7ULO - chains A and B of the 3 polymer chains in the assembly; structure by X-ray diffraction, 2.21 A resolution.

# Chain A (and B)
Molecule: Minor capsid protein P3-RTD
Source organism: Potato leafroll virus
Notes: fragment: N-terminal readthrough domain; chain B of this document is another copy of the same molecule, construct and numbering; everything in this record applies to it too
UniProtKB: Q8QYP3 (Q8QYP3_PLRV); residues 229-435 here correspond to UniProt positions 230-436 (UniProt number = residue number + 1)
Amino-acid sequence (209 residues; row label = number of the first residue in the row):
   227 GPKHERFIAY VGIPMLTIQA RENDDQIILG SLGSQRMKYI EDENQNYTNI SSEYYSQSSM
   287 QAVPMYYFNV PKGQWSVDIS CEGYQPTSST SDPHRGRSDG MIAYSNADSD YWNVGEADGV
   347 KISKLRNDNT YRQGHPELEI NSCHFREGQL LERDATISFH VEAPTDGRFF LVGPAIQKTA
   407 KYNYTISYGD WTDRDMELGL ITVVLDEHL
Not modelled in the structure: 227-228 (chain B: 227-230, 435)
Sequence notes: expression tag (227-228); conflict Asn249 (Ser250 in Q8QYP3), His320 (Asn321 in Q8QYP3)
Modified residues: Mse241, Mse263, Mse286, Mse291, Mse327, Mse422 (selenomethionine; parent Met)
Reported in the primary citation:
  - self-association interface (contacts with another copy of this molecule): His361, Glu365, Asn367, Ser368, Tyr414

# Chain A / chain B interface
Pairs across the interface - 48 pairs, chain A then chain B:
  Asp318(A) - His361(B)
  Gly322(A) - Arg358(B)  hydrogen bond (backbone-side chain)
  Arg323(A) - Gln359(B)
  Arg323(A) - His361(B)
  Arg323(A) - Pro362(B)
  Ser324(A) - Arg358(B)
  Ser324(A) - Gln359(B)  hydrogen bond (backbone-backbone)
  Ser324(A) - Gly360(B)
  Ser324(A) - His361(B)  hydrogen bond (backbone-backbone)
  Ser324(A) - Leu364(B)
  Ser324(A) - Leu377(B)
  Asp325(A) - Leu364(B)
  Gly326(A) - Leu364(B)
  Arg358(A) - Gly322(B)  hydrogen bond (side chain-backbone)
  Arg358(A) - Ser324(B)  hydrogen bond
  Arg358(A) - Glu423(B)  salt bridge
  Gln359(A) - Arg323(B)  hydrogen bond
  Gln359(A) - Ser324(B)  hydrogen bond (backbone-backbone)
  Gly360(A) - Arg323(B)
  Gly360(A) - Ser324(B)
  His361(A) - His320(B)
  His361(A) - Arg323(B)
  His361(A) - Ser324(B)  hydrogen bond (backbone-backbone)
  His361(A) - Asp325(B)
  His361(A) - Ile412(B)
  His361(A) - Tyr414(B)  hydrogen bond
  Pro362(A) - His320(B)
  Glu363(A) - Asn367(B)
  Glu363(A) - Ile412(B)
  Leu364(A) - Ser324(B)
  Leu364(A) - Asp325(B)
  Leu364(A) - Asn367(B)
  Leu364(A) - Ile412(B)
  Glu365(A) - Glu365(B)
  Glu365(A) - Ile366(B)
  Glu365(A) - Asn367(B)  hydrogen bond (backbone-backbone)
  Glu365(A) - Ser368(B)
  Ile366(A) - Glu365(B)
  Asn367(A) - Glu363(B)
  Asn367(A) - Leu364(B)
  Asn367(A) - Glu365(B)  hydrogen bond (backbone-backbone)
  Ser368(A) - Glu365(B)  hydrogen bond (backbone-side chain)
  Leu377(A) - Ser324(B)
  Ile412(A) - His361(B)
  Ile412(A) - Glu363(B)
  Ile412(A) - Leu364(B)
  Tyr414(A) - His361(B)
  Glu423(A) - Arg358(B)  salt bridge
Other interface residues (no listed pair), chain A (23 interface residues in all): Pro312, Ser314
Other interface residues (no listed pair), chain B (24 interface residues in all): Pro312, Thr313, Ser314, Gly326

# In short
Chain A and chain B form an interface of 23 and 24 residues respectively, with 12 hydrogen bonds and 2 salt
bridges. Polar pairs include Arg358(A)-Glu423(B), Gly322(A)-Arg358(B) and Arg358(A)-Ser324(B). From the paper:
a self-association interface involving His361(A), Glu365(A) and Asn367(A) among others.
Both chains are Minor capsid protein P3-RTD (Potato leafroll virus). Entry 7ULO (Potato leafroll virus
N-terminal readthrough domain) was determined by X-ray diffraction.
